Entry 6HDQ (X-ray diffraction, 1.70 A resolution); this record covers chain A.

[Chain A]
Molecule: Bromodomain-containing protein 4
Source organism: Homo sapiens
UniProt: O60885 (BRD4_HUMAN), isoform O60885-3; residues 44-168 here = UniProt positions 44-168
Sequence (127 residues; each row starts with the number of its first residue):
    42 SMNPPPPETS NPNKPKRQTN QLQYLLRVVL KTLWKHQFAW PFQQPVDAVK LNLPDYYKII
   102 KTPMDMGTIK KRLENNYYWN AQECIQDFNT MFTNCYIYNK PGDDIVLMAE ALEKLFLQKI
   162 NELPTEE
Disordered / not traced: 42-43, 167-168
Differences from the reference sequence: expression tag (42-43)
Small-molecule neighbours: FZE (8-(((1R,2R,3R,5S)-2-(2-(4,4-difluorocyclohexyl)ethyl)-8-azabicyclo[3.2.1]octan-3-yl)amino)-3-methyl-5-(5-methylpyridin-3-yl)-1,7-naphthyridin-2(1H)-one): W81, P82, F83, Q85, V87, L92, L94, Y97, C136, Y139, N140, I146, M149

[Overview]
Chain A binds compound FZE.
Chain A is Bromodomain-containing protein 4 (Homo sapiens); the structure, N-TERMINAL BROMODOMAIN OF HUMAN
BRD4 WITH :
8-(((1R,2R,3R,5S)-2-(2-(4,4-difluorocyclohexyl)ethyl)-8-azabicyclo[3.2.1]octan-3-yl)amino)-3-methyl-5-(5-methylpyridin-3-yl)-1,7-naphthyridin-2(1H)-one,
was determined by X-ray diffraction (same publication as 6HDN and 6HDO).
